PDB entry 4KFC | X-ray diffraction, 2.53 A resolution | chains A and Z of the 4 polymer chains in the assembly

[Chain A]
Name: KDP operon transcriptional regulatory protein KdpE
Organism: Escherichia coli
UniProt: P21866 (KDPE_ECOLI); residues 3-225 here = UniProt positions 3-225
Sequence (227 residues; numbered -1 to 225; the number before each row is that of its first residue; numbers below 1 keep their minus sign (Gly-1 is residue -1)):
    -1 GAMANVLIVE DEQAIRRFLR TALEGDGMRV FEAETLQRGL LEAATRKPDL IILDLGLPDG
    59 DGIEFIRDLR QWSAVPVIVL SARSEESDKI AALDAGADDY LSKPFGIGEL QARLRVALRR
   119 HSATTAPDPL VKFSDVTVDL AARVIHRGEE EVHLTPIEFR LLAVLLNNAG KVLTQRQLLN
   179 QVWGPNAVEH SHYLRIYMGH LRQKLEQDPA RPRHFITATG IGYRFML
Disordered / not traced: -1, 121-123
Sequence notes: expression tag (-1 to 2); engineered mutation Ala216 (Glu in P21866)
Swiss-Prot annotation at these positions:
  - DNA-binding region: Asp126 to Leu225 (OmpR/PhoB-type)
  - modified residue: Asp52 (4-aspartylphosphate)
Reported in the primary citation:
  - mutagenesis - D52E: abolished signaling
  - mutagenesis - D52A: abolished signaling in response to co-expressing histidine kinase KdpD
  - mutagenesis - D52A: unchanged signaling in response to overexpressed
  - post-translational modification sites: Asp52 (citing earlier work)
  - conformationally variable residues (side-chain flip): Ser79, Tyr98, His151
  - contacts within the chain: Asp66-Arg158 (salt bridge), Gln69-Asn165, Gln69-Gln179, Trp70-Arg141 (water-mediated contact)
  - mutagenesis - D66A, W70A, R141A, R158A: decreased signaling in response to K+-limiting conditions
  - mutagenesis - Q69A, E149A, R222A: increased signaling
  - mutagenesis - Q69E, Q69R: unchanged signaling
  - binding site for Promoter DNA: His151
  - mutagenesis - D126A, H151A, K169A: decreased signaling
  - mutagenesis - E149A, R222A: unchanged binding to Promoter DNA

[Chain Z]
Molecule: Promoter DNA
Sequence (30 nucleotides; numbered 1 to 30; the number before each row is that of its first residue):
     1 CGGGCGGGGT GTAAAAAAAG TATAAAAATG

[How chain A and chain Z interact]
Contacting residue pairs (13; chain A residue first):
  Gln173(A) with DT21(Z), hydrogen bond to the phosphate
  Arg193(A) with DG20(Z), sugar contact; DT21(Z), salt bridge to the phosphate
  Arg200(A) with DA22(Z), salt bridge to the phosphate
  Pro207(A) with DT23(Z), phosphate contact
  Ala208(A) with DT23(Z), phosphate contact
  Thr215(A) with DT21(Z), phosphate contact; DA22(Z), hydrogen bond to the phosphate
  Thr217(A) with DG20(Z), phosphate contact; DT21(Z), phosphate contact
  Gly218(A) with DG20(Z), hydrogen bond to the phosphate; DT21(Z), hydrogen bond to the phosphate
  Tyr221(A) with DA22(Z), hydrogen bond to the phosphate
Other interface residues (no listed pair), chain A (13 interface residues in all): Ile194, Gly197, Ala216, Ile219

[Overview]
13 residues of chain A and 4 residues of chain Z are in contact; the contacts include 5 hydrogen bonds and 2
salt bridges. Polar contacts include Gln173(A)-DT21(Z), Thr215(A)-DA22(Z) and Gly218(A)-DG20(Z). The paper
reports a binding site for Promoter DNA at His151(A); D66A, W70A and R141A of chain A, among others, reduce
signaling in response to K+-limiting conditions; 14 substitutions were tested in all.
Here chain A is KDP operon transcriptional regulatory protein KdpE (Escherichia coli) and chain Z is Promoter
DNA. Entry 4KFC (Crystal structure of a hyperactive mutant of response regulator KdpE complexed to its
promoter DNA) was determined by X-ray diffraction, deposited together with 4KNY and 4L85.
